2H7Y - chains A and B; structure by X-ray diffraction, 2.10 A resolution.

# Chain A (and B)
Molecule: Type I polyketide synthase PikAIV
Organism: Streptomyces venezuelae
Notes: fragment: Thioesterase domain; chain B of this document is another copy of the same molecule, construct and numbering; everything in this record applies to it too
UniProtKB: Q9ZGI2 (Q9ZGI2_9ACTO); residues 1-298 here correspond to UniProt positions 1049-1346 (UniProt number = residue number + 1048)
Chain sequence (319 residues; each row starts with the number of its first residue; numbers below 1 keep their minus sign (Met-20 is residue -20)):
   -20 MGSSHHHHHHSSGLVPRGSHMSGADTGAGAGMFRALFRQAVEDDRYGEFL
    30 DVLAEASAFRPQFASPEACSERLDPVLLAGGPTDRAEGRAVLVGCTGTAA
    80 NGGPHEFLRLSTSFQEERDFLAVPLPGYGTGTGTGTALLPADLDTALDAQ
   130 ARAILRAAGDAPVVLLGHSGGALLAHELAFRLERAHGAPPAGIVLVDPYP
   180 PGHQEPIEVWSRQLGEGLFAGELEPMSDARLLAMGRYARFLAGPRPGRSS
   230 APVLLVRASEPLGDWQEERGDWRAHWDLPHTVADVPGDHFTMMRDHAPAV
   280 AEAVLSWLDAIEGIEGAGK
Disordered / not traced: -20 to 8, 64, 111-113, 293-298 (chain B: -20 to 8, 63-65, 109-113, 292-298)
Construct notes: cloning artifact (-20 to -17, -10 to 0); expression tag (-16 to -11)
Covalent attachments: [(3R,4S)-4-hydroxy-3-methyl-2-oxohexyl]phosphonic acid (PSK) linked to Ser148
Ion coordination: Mg2+ near Asp256 (its only coordinating residue here)
Small-molecule neighbours: PSK ([(3R,4S)-4-hydroxy-3-methyl-2-oxohexyl]phosphonic acid): Tyr25, Leu29, Thr77, Gly149, Leu152, Ile186, Leu193, Ala217, Leu220, His268, Phe269
Swiss-Prot annotation at these positions:
  - active site: Ser148 (Nucleophile), His268 (Proton acceptor)
  - binding site (substrate): Thr77, Gly149, Asp176

# Interface between chain A and chain B
Contacting residue pairs (32; chain A residue first):
  Met11(A) with Phe12(B), hydrophobic; Arg39(B); Asp207(B); Ala208(B); Leu211(B), hydrophobic
  Phe12(A) with Met11(B), hydrophobic; Phe12(B), hydrophobic; Leu15(B), hydrophobic
  Leu15(A) with Phe12(B), hydrophobic; Ala35(B); Phe38(B); Arg39(B)
  Gln18(A) with Phe38(B)
  Ala19(A) with Phe38(B), hydrophobic
  Arg24(A) with Phe38(B)
  Phe28(A) with Phe38(B), hydrophobic
  Val31(A) with Glu34(B); Ala35(B), hydrophobic
  Glu34(A) with Val31(B)
  Ala35(A) with Leu15(B); Val31(B), hydrophobic
  Ala37(A) with Arg24(B)
  Phe38(A) with Leu15(B); Gln18(B); Ala19(B), hydrophobic; Arg24(B); Phe28(B), hydrophobic
  Arg39(A) with Met11(B); Leu15(B)
  Asp207(A) with Met11(B)
  Ala208(A) with Met11(B)
  Leu211(A) with Met11(B), hydrophobic
Also at the interface, not in a pair above, chain A (17 interface residues in all): Glu27
Also at the interface, not in a pair above, chain B (18 interface residues in all): Asp22, Glu27, Ala37

# Overview
The interface between chain A and chain B involves 17 residues on one side and 18 on the other. Covalently
linked compound PSK: at Ser148(A). UniProt lists active-site residues Ser148(A) and His268(A) and 3
substrate-binding residues on chain A.
Chain A and chain B are both Type I polyketide synthase PikAIV (Streptomyces venezuelae); the structure,
Pikromycin Thioesterase with covalent affinity label, was determined by X-ray diffraction, deposited together
with 2H7X.
